PDB entry 8DBU | electron microscopy, 3.40 A resolution | chains C and W of the 22 polymer chains in the assembly

[Chain C]
Protein: ATP synthase subunit alpha
From: Escherichia coli
Notes: EC 7.1.2.2
UniProt: A0A7U9G3U3 (A0A7U9G3U3_ECOLX); residues 1-513 here = UniProt positions 1-513
Sequence (513 residues; each row starts with the number of its first residue):
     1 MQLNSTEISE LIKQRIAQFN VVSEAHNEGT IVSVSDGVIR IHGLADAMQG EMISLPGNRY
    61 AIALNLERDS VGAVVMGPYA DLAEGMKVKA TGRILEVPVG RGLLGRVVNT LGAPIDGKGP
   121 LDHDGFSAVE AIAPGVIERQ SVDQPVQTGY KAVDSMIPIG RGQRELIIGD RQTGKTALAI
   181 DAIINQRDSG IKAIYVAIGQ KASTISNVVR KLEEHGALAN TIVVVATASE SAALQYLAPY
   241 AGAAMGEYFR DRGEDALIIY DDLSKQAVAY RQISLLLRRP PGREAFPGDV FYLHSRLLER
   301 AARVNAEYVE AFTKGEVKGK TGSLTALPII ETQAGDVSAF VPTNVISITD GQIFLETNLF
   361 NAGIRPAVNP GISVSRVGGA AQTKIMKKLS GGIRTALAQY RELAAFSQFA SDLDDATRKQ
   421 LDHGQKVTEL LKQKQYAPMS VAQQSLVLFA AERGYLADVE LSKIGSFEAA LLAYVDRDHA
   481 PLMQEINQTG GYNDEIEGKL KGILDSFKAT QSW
Not modelled in the structure: 1, 512-513
Differences from the reference sequence: conflict Ala47 (Cys in A0A7U9G3U3), Ala90 (Cys in A0A7U9G3U3), Ala193 (Cys in A0A7U9G3U3), Ala243 (Cys in A0A7U9G3U3)
Metal / ion sites: Mg2+: Thr176 (together with ATP)
Small-molecule neighbours: ATP (adenosine-5'-triphosphate): Tyr150, Asp170, Arg171, Gln172, Thr173, Gly174, Lys175, Thr176, Ala177, Phe360, Arg365, Pro366, Gln433, Lys434, Gln435

[Chain W]
Protein: ATP synthase subunit delta
From: Escherichia coli
UniProt: V0ZA15 (V0ZA15_ECOLX); residues 0-176 here correspond to UniProt positions 1-177 (UniProt number = residue number + 1)
Sequence (177 residues; numbered 0 to 176; the number before each row is that of its first residue; numbering starts at 0):
     0 MSEFITVARP YAKAAFDFAV EHQSVERWQD MLAFAAEVTK NEQMAELLSG ALAPETLAES
    60 FIAVAGEQLD ENGQNLIRVM AENGRLNALP DVLEQFIHLR AVSEATAEVD VISAAALSEQ
   120 QLAKISAAME KRLSRKVKLN AKIDKSVMAG VIIRAGDMVI DGSVRGRLER LADVLQS
Not modelled in the structure: 0-1, 175-176
Differences from the reference sequence: conflict Ala64 (Cys65 in V0ZA15), Ala140 (Cys141 in V0ZA15)

[Interface between chain C and chain W]
Contacting residue pairs (30):
  Gln2(C) - Phe3(W)
  Gln2(C) - Val6(W)
  Gln2(C) - Arg84(W)  hydrogen bond
  Leu3(C) - Val6(W)
  Leu3(C) - Arg84(W)  hydrogen bond (backbone-side chain)
  Asn4(C) - Thr5(W)
  Asn4(C) - Val6(W)
  Glu7(C) - Pro9(W)
  Glu7(C) - Tyr10(W)  hydrogen bond
  Glu7(C) - Asn82(W)  hydrogen bond
  Glu7(C) - Arg84(W)  salt bridge
  Ser9(C) - Lys12(W)
  Ser9(C) - Ala13(W)
  Ile12(C) - Ala13(W)  hydrophobic
  Lys13(C) - Ala13(W)
  Lys13(C) - Asp16(W)
  Lys13(C) - Phe17(W)
  Lys13(C) - Glu20(W)  salt bridge
  Arg15(C) - Val78(W)
  Arg15(C) - Glu81(W)  salt bridge
  Ile16(C) - Glu70(W)
  Ile16(C) - Asn71(W)
  Ile16(C) - Asn74(W)
  Ile16(C) - Leu75(W)  hydrophobic
  Ala17(C) - Phe17(W)  hydrophobic
  Ala17(C) - Glu70(W)
  Phe19(C) - Asn74(W)
  Phe19(C) - Arg77(W)
  Phe19(C) - Val78(W)
  Phe19(C) - Glu81(W)
Interface residues without a listed pair, chain C (12 interface residues in all): Ser5
Interface residues without a listed pair, chain W (21 interface residues in all): Ala14, Trp27

[In short]
12 residues of chain C and 21 residues of chain W are in contact, with 4 hydrogen bonds and 3 salt bridges.
Polar pairs include Glu7(C)-Arg84(W), Lys13(C)-Glu20(W) and Arg15(C)-Glu81(W). Chain C binds ATP.
Chain C is ATP synthase subunit alpha and chain W is ATP synthase subunit delta, both from Escherichia coli;
the structure, E. coli ATP synthase imaged in 10mM MgATP State2 "down" Fo classified, was determined by
electron microscopy (same publication as 8DBP, 8DBQ, 8DBR, 8DBS, 8DBT, 8DBV and 8DBW).
